2E7F - chains A and B; structure by X-ray diffraction, 2.20 A resolution.

== Chain A (and B) ==
Name: 5-methyltetrahydrofolate corrinoid/iron sulfur protein methyltransferase
Organism: Moorella thermoacetica
Notes: chain B of this document is another copy of the same molecule, construct and numbering; everything in this record applies to it too
Reference sequence: Q46389 (Q46389_MOOTH); residues 1-262 here = UniProt positions 1-262
Chain sequence (262 residues; each row starts with the number of its first residue):
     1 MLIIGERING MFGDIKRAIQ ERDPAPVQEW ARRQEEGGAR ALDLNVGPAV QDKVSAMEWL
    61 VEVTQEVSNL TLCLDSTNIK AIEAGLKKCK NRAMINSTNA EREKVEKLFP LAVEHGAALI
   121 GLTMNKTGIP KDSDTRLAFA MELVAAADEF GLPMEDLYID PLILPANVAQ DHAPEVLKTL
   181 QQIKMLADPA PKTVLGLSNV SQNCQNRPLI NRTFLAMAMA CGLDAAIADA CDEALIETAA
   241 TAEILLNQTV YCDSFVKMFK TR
Curated features (UniProtKB/Swiss-Prot):
  - binding site ((6S)-5-methyl-5,6,7,8-tetrahydrofolate): N96, D160, N199, Q202, R207
  - binding site (Ca(2+)): K184, G222, D224
  - binding site (methylcob(III)alamin): Q202, N203
  - site: N199 (Transition state stabilizer)
  - mutagenesis: N199 (N199A: 20-fold decreased affinity for methyltetrahydrofolate and nearly abolished catalytic activity)
Bound ions: Ca2+: G222, D224
Residues lining bound ligands: 5-methyl-5,6,7,8-tetrahydrofolic acid (C2F): E6, N9, M11, F12, G13, D75, N96, I120, L122, D160, L162, G196, S198, N199, Q202, R207, I227
From the paper describing this entry:
  - binding site for 5-methyl-5,6,7,8-tetrahydrofolic acid: D160, I163, G196, N199, Q202
  - catalytic residues: N199
  - conformationally variable residues (side-chain flip): N199, Q202
  - mutagenesis - N199A (2200-fold): decreased catalytic activity
  - Ca2+ coordination: G222, D224
  - binding site for 5-methyl-5,6,7,8-tetrahydrofolic acid: D75, N96 (by similarity / conservation)
  - mutagenesis - N199A (20-fold): decreased binding to CH3-H4folate
  - catalytic residues: D160 (proposed by the authors, not directly observed)

== Interface between chain A and chain B ==
Pairs across the interface (61):
  A166(A) - Y251(B)
  N167(A) - Y251(B)
  Q170(A) - I244(B)  hydrogen bond (side chain-backbone)
  Q170(A) - N247(B)
  Q170(A) - T249(B)  hydrogen bond (side chain-backbone)
  Q170(A) - V250(B)
  Q170(A) - Y251(B)  hydrogen bond (side chain-backbone)
  D171(A) - N247(B)
  A173(A) - L245(B)
  P174(A) - L245(B)
  P174(A) - L246(B)
  P174(A) - N247(B)
  L177(A) - L246(B)  hydrophobic
  V200(A) - L245(B)  hydrophobic
  C204(A) - Y251(B)
  Q205(A) - Y251(B)  hydrogen bond (backbone-side chain)
  Q205(A) - D253(B)
  Q205(A) - F255(B)
  L209(A) - E237(B)
  L209(A) - T241(B)
  I210(A) - T241(B)
  I210(A) - L245(B)
  T213(A) - T241(B)
  T213(A) - A242(B)
  T213(A) - L245(B)
  F214(A) - L245(B)
  A216(A) - M217(B)
  M217(A) - A216(B)
  M217(A) - A220(B)  hydrophobic
  M217(A) - A242(B)
  M217(A) - L245(B)  hydrophobic
  M217(A) - L246(B)  hydrophobic
  A220(A) - M217(B)  hydrophobic
  E237(A) - L209(B)
  T241(A) - L209(B)
  T241(A) - I210(B)
  T241(A) - T213(B)
  A242(A) - T213(B)
  A242(A) - M217(B)
  I244(A) - Q170(B)  hydrogen bond (backbone-side chain)
  L245(A) - A173(B)
  L245(A) - P174(B)
  L245(A) - V200(B)  hydrophobic
  L245(A) - I210(B)
  L245(A) - T213(B)
  L245(A) - F214(B)
  L245(A) - M217(B)  hydrophobic
  L246(A) - P174(B)
  L246(A) - L177(B)  hydrophobic
  L246(A) - M217(B)  hydrophobic
  N247(A) - Q170(B)
  N247(A) - P174(B)
  T249(A) - Q170(B)  hydrogen bond (backbone-side chain)
  V250(A) - Q170(B)
  Y251(A) - A166(B)
  Y251(A) - N167(B)
  Y251(A) - Q170(B)  hydrogen bond (backbone-side chain)
  Y251(A) - C204(B)
  Y251(A) - Q205(B)  hydrogen bond (side chain-backbone)
  D253(A) - Q205(B)
  F255(A) - Q205(B)
Other interface residues (no listed pair), chain A (32 interface residues in all): R212, T238, V256
Other interface residues (no listed pair), chain B (32 interface residues in all): D171, N206, T238, V256

== In short ==
The chain A/chain B interface involves 32 residues from each chain; the contacts include 8 hydrogen bonds.
Polar contacts include Q170(A)-I244(B), Q170(A)-T249(B) and Q170(A)-Y251(B). Bound to chain A:
5-methyl-5,6,7,8-tetrahydrofolic acid. From the paper: catalytic residues N199(A) and D160(A); N199A of chain
A reduces catalytic activity.
Both chains are 5-methyltetrahydrofolate corrinoid/iron sulfur protein methyltransferase (Moorella
thermoacetica). Entry 2E7F (5-methyltetrahydrofolate corrinoid/iron sulfur protein methyltransferase complexed
with methyltetrahydrofolate to 2.2 Angsrom resolution) was determined by X-ray diffraction, deposited together
with 2OGY.
